Entry 5WIG (X-ray diffraction, 1.40 A resolution); this record covers chain A.

# Chain A
Molecule: Ndm-4
Organism: Klebsiella pneumoniae
UniProt: A0A0G2ST15 (A0A0G2ST15_KLEPN); residues 42-270 here = UniProt positions 42-270
Amino-acid sequence (230 residues; numbered 41 to 270; the number before each row is that of its first residue):
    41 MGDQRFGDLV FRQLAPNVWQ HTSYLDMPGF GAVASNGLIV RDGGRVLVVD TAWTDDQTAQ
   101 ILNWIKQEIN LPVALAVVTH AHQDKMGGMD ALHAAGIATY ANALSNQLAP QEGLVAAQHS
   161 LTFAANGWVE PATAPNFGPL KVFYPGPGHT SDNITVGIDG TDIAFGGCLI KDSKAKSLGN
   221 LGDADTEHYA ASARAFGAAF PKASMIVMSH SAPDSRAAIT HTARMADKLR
Unresolved in the structure: 41
Sequence notes: initiating methionine (41)
Bound ions: Zn2+ site 1: His120, His122, His189; Zn2+ site 2: Asp124, Cys208, His250
What the authors report for this chain:
  - Zn2+ coordination: His120, His122, Asp124, His189, Cys208, His250
  - contacts within the chain: His122-Leu154 (backbone contact)
  - conformationally variable residues (loop rearrangement, side-chain flip): Ser63 to Ala74, Asn220

# In short
The Zn2+ site 1 is built by His120, His122 and His189. Asp124, Cys208 and His250 form the Zn2+ site 2. The
paper reports Zn2+ coordination by His120, His122 and Asp124 among others; conformational variability at Ser63
and Asn220.
Chain A is Ndm-4 (Klebsiella pneumoniae); the structure, Structure of New Delhi Metallo-Beta-lactamase 4
(NDM-4), was determined by X-ray diffraction together with 5WIH from the same study.
